PDB entry 7OCK | electron microscopy, 3.60 A resolution | chains B and C of the 12 polymer chains in the assembly

Chain B (and C):
Molecule: S-adenosylmethionine synthase
Source organism: Escherichia coli (strain K12)
Notes: EC 2.5.1.6; chain C of this document is another copy of the same molecule, construct and numbering; everything in this record applies to it too
Reference sequence: A0A4S5B2W6 (A0A4S5B2W6_ECOLI); residues 0-383 here correspond to UniProt positions 1-384 (UniProt number = residue number + 1)
Sequence (390 residues; numbered 0 to 389; the number before each row is that of its first residue; numbering starts at 0):
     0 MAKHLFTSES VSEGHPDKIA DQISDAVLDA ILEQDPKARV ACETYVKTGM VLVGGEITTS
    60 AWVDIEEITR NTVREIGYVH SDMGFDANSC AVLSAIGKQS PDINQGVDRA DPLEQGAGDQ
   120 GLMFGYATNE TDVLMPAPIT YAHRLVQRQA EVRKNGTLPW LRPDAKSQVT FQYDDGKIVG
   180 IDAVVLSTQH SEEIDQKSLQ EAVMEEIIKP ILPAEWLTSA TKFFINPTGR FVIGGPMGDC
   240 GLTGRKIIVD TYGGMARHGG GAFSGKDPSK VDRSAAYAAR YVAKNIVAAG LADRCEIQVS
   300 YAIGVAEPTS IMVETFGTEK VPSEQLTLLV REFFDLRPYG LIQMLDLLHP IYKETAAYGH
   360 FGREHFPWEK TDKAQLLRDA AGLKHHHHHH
Unresolved in the structure: 0, 385-389
Differences from the reference sequence: expression tag (384-389)

How chain B and chain C interact:
Contacting residue pairs (84; chain B residue first):
  Lys2(B) with Glu323(C)
  His3(B) with Met311(C)
  Leu4(B) with Gln297(C); Ser309(C), hydrogen bond (backbone-side chain); Met311(C)
  Phe5(B) with Arg256(C)
  Thr6(B) with Leu121(C); Ser299(C), hydrogen bond; Ser309(C)
  Glu8(B) with Gln119(C), hydrogen bond; Gly120(C); Leu121(C)
  Glu42(B) with Cys239(C); Leu241(C); Arg244(C), salt bridge
  Tyr44(B) with Glu42(C); Leu51(C), hydrophobic; Gly53(C), hydrogen bond (side chain-backbone)
  Lys46(B) with Gly53(C); Gly54(C)
  Leu51(B) with Leu51(C), hydrophobic
  Gly53(B) with Tyr44(C), hydrogen bond (backbone-side chain); Lys46(C)
  Gly54(B) with Lys46(C), hydrogen bond (backbone-side chain)
  Glu55(B) with Lys46(C), salt bridge; Met236(C); Gly237(C); Asp238(C); Cys239(C)
  Ala94(B) with Lys46(C)
  Asp118(B) with Lys165(C), salt bridge
  Gln119(B) with Glu8(C), hydrogen bond; Lys165(C); Ser166(C); Gln167(C)
  Gly120(B) with Glu8(C); Gln167(C), hydrogen bond (backbone-side chain)
  Leu121(B) with Glu8(C)
  Phe123(B) with Gly253(C)
  Lys165(B) with Gln119(C)
  Gln167(B) with Gln119(C); Gly120(C); Ser299(C); Tyr300(C); Thr308(C), hydrogen bond
  Val184(B) with Gln119(C); Ala301(C), hydrophobic
  Pro226(B) with Ile302(C)
  Thr227(B) with Ile302(C)
  Gly237(B) with Glu55(C)
  Cys239(B) with Glu42(C)
  Leu241(B) with Leu241(C), hydrophobic; Thr242(C)
  Thr242(B) with Leu241(C)
  Arg244(B) with Glu42(C), salt bridge; Thr242(C); Gly243(C); Ala261(C)
  Ile247(B) with His257(C); Gly258(C); Gly259(C)
  Gly253(B) with Phe123(C); Arg256(C), hydrogen bond (backbone-side chain)
  Met254(B) with Arg256(C), hydrogen bond (backbone-side chain)
  Ala255(B) with Arg256(C)
  Arg256(B) with Gly253(C); Met254(C), hydrogen bond (side chain-backbone); Arg256(C)
  His257(B) with Ile247(C)
  Gly258(B) with Ile247(C)
  Gly259(B) with Ile247(C)
  Ala261(B) with Arg244(C)
  Lys265(B) with Arg244(C)
  Gln297(B) with Thr6(C)
  Ser299(B) with Thr6(C)
  Tyr300(B) with Gln167(C), hydrogen bond (backbone-side chain)
  Ala301(B) with Gln167(C); Val184(C), hydrophobic
  Ile302(B) with Pro226(C)
  Thr308(B) with Gln167(C); Thr169(C)
  Ser309(B) with Thr6(C), hydrogen bond; Thr169(C)
  Met311(B) with Leu4(C)
Interface residues without a listed pair, chain B (54 interface residues in all): Ala1, Ser7, Met49, Thr169, Phe223, Met236, Val304
Interface residues without a listed pair, chain C (54 interface residues in all): His3, Phe5, Ser7, Ser9, Ala94, Asp118, Phe223, Ala255, Lys265

Summary:
Chain B and chain C each contribute 54 residues to their interface; the contacts include 14 hydrogen bonds and
4 salt bridges. Polar pairs include Glu42(B)-Arg244(C), Glu55(B)-Lys46(C) and Asp118(B)-Lys165(C).
Both chains are S-adenosylmethionine synthase (Escherichia coli (strain K12)). Entry 7OCK (MAT in complex with
SAMH) was determined by electron microscopy.
